PDB entry 3HB2 | X-ray diffraction, 1.75 A resolution | chain P

== Chain P ==
Molecule: Secreted protease C
Organism: Erwinia chrysanthemi
Notes: EC 3.4.24.-
UniProtKB: P16317 (PRTC_ERWCH); numbering as in UniProt (aligned over 18-479)
Chain sequence (462 residues; numbered 18 to 479; the number before each row is that of its first residue):
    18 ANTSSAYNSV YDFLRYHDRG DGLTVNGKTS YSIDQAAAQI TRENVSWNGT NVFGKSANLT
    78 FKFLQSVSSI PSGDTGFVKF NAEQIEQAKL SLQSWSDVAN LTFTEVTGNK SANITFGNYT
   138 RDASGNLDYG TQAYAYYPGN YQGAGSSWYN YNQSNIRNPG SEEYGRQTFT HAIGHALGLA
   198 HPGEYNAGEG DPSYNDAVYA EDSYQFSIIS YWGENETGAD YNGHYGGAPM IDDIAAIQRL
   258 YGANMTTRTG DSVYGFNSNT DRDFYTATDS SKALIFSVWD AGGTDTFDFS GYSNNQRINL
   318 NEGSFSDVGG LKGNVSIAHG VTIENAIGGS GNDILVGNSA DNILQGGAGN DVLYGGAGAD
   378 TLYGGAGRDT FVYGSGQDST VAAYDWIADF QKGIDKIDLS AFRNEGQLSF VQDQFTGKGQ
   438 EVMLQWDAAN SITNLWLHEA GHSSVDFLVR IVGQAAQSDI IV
Construct notes: conflict Ala189 (Glu in P16317); engineered mutation Ile226 (Met in P16317)
Curated features (UniProtKB/Swiss-Prot):
  - binding site (Zn(2+)): His188, His192, Tyr228
  - binding site (Ca(2+)): Arg265, Gly267, Asp297, Gly299, Gly300, Asp302, Thr339, Glu341, Gly346, Gly348, Asp350, Asn355, Ala357, Asn359, Gly363, Gly364, Ala365, Gly366, Asp368, Gly372 and 11 more in UniProt
Bound ions: Zn2+: His188, His192, His198; Ca2+ site 1: Arg265, Gly267, Ser269, Asp297, Gly299, Asp302; Ca2+ site 2: Gly300, Asp302, Thr339, Glu341; Ca2+ site 3: Gly346, Gly348, Asp350, Gly363, Ala365, Asp368; Ca2+ site 4: Asn355, Ala357, Asn359, Gly372, Ala374, Asp377; Ca2+ site 5: Gly364, Gly366, Asp368, Gly381, Ala383, Asp386; Ca2+ site 6: Gly373, Gly375, Asp377, Asp395, Asp402; Ca2+ site 7: Gly382, Gly384, Asp386, Gln408, Asp412
From the paper describing this entry:
  - Zn2+ coordination: His188, His192, His198
  - mutagenesis - M226I: decreased catalytic activity
  - conformationally variable residues (side-chain flip): His188

== In short ==
Gly382, Gly384, Asp386, Gln408 and Asp412 coordinate Ca2+ site 7. The Zn2+ site is built by His188, His192 and
His198. UniProt lists 3 Zn2+-binding residues and 31 Ca2+-binding residues. The paper reports that M226I
reduces catalytic activity; Zn2+ coordination by His188, His192 and His198.
Chain P is Secreted protease C (Erwinia chrysanthemi); the structure, PrtC methionine mutants: M226I, was
determined by X-ray diffraction together with 3HBU, 3HBV and 3HDA from the same study.
